8JCH - chains A and T of the 18 polymer chains in the assembly; structure by electron microscopy, 2.70 A resolution.

# Chain A
Protein: DNA-directed RNA polymerase II subunit RPB1
From: Saccharomyces cerevisiae S288C
Notes: EC 2.7.7.6
UniProt: P04050 (RPB1_YEAST); numbering as in UniProt (aligned over 1-1733)
Chain sequence (1733 residues; row label = number of the first residue in the row):
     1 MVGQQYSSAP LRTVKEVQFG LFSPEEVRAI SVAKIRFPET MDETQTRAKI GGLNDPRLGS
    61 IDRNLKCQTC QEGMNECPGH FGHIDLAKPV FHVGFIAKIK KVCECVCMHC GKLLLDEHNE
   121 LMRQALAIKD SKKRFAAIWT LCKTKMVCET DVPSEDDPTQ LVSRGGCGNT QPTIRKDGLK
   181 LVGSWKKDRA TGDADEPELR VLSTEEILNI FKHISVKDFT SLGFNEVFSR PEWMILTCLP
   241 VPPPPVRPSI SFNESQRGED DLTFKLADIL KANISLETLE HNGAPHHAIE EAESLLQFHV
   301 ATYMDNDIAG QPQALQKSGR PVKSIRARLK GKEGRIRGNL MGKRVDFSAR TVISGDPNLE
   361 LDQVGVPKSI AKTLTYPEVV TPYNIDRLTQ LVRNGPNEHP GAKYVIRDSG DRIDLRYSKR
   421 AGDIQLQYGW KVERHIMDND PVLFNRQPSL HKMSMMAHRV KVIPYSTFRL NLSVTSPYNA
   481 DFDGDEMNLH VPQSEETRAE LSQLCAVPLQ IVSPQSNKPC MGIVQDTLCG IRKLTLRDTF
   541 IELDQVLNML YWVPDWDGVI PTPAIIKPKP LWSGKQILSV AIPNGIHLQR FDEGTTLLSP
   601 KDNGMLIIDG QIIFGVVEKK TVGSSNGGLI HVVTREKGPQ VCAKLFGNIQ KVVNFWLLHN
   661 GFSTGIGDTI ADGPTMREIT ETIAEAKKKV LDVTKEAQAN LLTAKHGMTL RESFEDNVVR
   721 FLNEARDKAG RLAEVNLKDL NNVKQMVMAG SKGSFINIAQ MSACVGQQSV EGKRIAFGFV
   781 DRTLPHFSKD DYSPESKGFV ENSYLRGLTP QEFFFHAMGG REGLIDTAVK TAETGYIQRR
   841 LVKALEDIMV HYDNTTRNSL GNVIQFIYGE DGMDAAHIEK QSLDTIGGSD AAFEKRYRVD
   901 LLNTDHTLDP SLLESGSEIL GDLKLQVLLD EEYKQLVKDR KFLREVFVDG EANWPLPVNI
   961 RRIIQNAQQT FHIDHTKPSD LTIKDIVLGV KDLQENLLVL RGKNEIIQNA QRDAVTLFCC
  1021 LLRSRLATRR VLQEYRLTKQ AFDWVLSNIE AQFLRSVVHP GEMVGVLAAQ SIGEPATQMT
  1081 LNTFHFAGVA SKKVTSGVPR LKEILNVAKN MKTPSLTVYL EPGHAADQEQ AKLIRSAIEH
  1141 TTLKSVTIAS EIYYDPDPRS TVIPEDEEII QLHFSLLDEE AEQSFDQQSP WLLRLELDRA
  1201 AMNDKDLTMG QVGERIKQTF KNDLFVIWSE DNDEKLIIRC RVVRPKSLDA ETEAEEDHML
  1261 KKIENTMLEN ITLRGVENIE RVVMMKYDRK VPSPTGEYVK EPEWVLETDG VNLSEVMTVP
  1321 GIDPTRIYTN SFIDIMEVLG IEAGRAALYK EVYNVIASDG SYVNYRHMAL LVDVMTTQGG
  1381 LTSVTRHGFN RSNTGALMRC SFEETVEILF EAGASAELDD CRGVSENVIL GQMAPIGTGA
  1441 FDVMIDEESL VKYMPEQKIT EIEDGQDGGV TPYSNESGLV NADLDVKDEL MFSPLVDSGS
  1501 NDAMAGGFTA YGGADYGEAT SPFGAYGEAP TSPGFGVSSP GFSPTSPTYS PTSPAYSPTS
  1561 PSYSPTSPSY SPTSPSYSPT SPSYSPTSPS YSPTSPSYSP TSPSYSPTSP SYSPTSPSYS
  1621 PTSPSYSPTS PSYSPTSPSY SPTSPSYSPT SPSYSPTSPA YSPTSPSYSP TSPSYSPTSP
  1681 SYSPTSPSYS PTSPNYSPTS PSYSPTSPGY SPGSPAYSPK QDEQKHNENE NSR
Unresolved in the structure: 1-4, 188-196, 1175-1185, 1245-1256, 1456-1733
UniProt features mapped onto this chain:
  - region: Pro248 to Asp260 (Lid loop), Asn306 to Lys323 (Rudder loop), Pro810 to Glu822 (Bridging helix)
  - binding site (Zn(2+)): Cys67, Cys70, Cys77, His80, Cys107, Cys110, Cys148, Cys167
  - binding site (Mg(2+)): Asp481, Asp483, Asp485
  - modified residue: Thr1471 (Phosphothreonine)
  - cross-link (Glycyl lysine isopeptide (Lys-Gly)): Lys695 (interchain with G-Cter in ubiquitin), Lys1246 (interchain with G-Cter in ubiquitin), Lys1350 (interchain with G-Cter in ubiquitin)
  - natural variant: Ser1653 to Pro1659 (deletion: In strain: A364A)
  - mutagenesis: Lys1246 (K1246R: Impairs ubiquitination during transcription stress)

# Chain T
Molecule: 48-nt DNA strand
Sequence (48 nucleotides; row label = number of the first residue in the row; numbers below 1 keep their minus sign (DC-22 is residue -22)):
   -22 CACTCTACCG ATAAGCAGAC ATACCTCTCG ATCCTGTGCT AGACACGG
Unresolved in the structure: -22, 17-25

# Chain A / chain T interface
Contacting residue pairs - 17 pairs, chain A then chain T:
  Phe252(A) with DT9(T), base contact
  Ala309(A) with DG-5(T), phosphate contact
  Lys332(A) with DA0(T), phosphate contact
  Arg344(A) with DC2(T), salt bridge to the phosphate
  Arg350(A) with DC1(T), sugar contact
  Gln447(A) with DC1(T), sugar contact
  Pro448(A) with DT-1(T), base contact; DA0(T), base contact
  Thr831(A) with DT-1(T), hydrogen bond to the base
  Ala832(A) with DT-1(T), sugar contact
  Gly835(A) with DT-1(T), sugar contact
  Tyr836(A) with DA-2(T), phosphate contact; DT-1(T), sugar contact
  Arg1386(A) with DA-4(T), hydrogen bond to the sugar
  Glu1404(A) with DA-4(T), phosphate contact; DC-3(T), phosphate contact
  Glu1407(A) with DA-4(T), phosphate contact
Also at the interface, not in a pair above, chain A (19 interface residues in all): Lys317, Ser318, Arg326, Arg337, Glu1403
Also at the interface, not in a pair above, chain T (10 interface residues in all): DC10

# Summary
The interface between chain A and chain T involves 19 residues on one side and 10 on the other, with 2
hydrogen bonds and 1 salt bridge. Polar pairs include Thr831(A)-DT-1(T), Arg1386(A)-DA-4(T) and
Arg344(A)-DC2(T).
Here chain A is DNA-directed RNA polymerase II subunit RPB1 (Saccharomyces cerevisiae S288C) and chain T is a
48-nt DNA strand. Entry 8JCH (Cryo-EM structure of yeast Rat1-bound Pol II pre-termination transcription
complex 1 (Pol II Rat1-PTTC1)) was determined by electron microscopy (same publication as 8K5P).
